PDB entry 3RMZ | X-ray diffraction, 1.72 A resolution | chains D and F of the 6 polymer chains in the assembly

# Chain D (and F)
Molecule: Methylamine dehydrogenase heavy chain
Organism: Paracoccus denitrificans
Notes: EC 1.4.99.3; chain F of this document is another copy of the same molecule, construct and numbering; everything in this record applies to it too
UniProtKB: A1BB97 (A1BB97_PARDP); residues 1-386 here correspond to UniProt positions 32-417 (UniProt number = residue number + 31)
Sequence (386 residues; numbered 1 to 386; the number before each row is that of its first residue):
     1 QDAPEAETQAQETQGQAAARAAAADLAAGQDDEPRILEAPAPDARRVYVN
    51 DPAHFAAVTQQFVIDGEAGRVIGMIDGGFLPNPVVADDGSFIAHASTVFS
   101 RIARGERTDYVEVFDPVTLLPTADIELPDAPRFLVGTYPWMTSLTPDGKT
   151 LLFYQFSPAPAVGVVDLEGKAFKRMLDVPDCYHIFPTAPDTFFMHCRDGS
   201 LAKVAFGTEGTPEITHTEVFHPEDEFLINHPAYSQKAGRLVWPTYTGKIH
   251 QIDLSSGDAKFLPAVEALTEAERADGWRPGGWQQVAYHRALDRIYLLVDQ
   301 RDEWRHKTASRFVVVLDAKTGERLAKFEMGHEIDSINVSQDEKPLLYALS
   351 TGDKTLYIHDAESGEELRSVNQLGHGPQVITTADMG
Not modelled in the structure: 1-10
Disulfide bonds: C181-C196

# How chain D and chain F interact
Pairs across the interface - 27 pairs, chain D then chain F:
  V58(D) with V58(F), hydrophobic; I102(F), hydrophobic
  D76(D) with A103(F)
  G77(D) with I102(F)
  G78(D) with I102(F)
  V98(D) with S100(F); R101(F); I102(F), hydrophobic
  S100(D) with V98(F)
  R101(D) with V98(F); Y110(F); D124(F), salt bridge
  I102(D) with V58(F), hydrophobic; D76(F); G77(F); G78(F); V98(F), hydrophobic; Y110(F)
  A103(D) with D76(F)
  R104(D) with E112(F), salt bridge; P121(F)
  Y110(D) with R101(F); I102(F)
  E112(D) with R104(F), salt bridge
  P121(D) with R104(F)
  D124(D) with R101(F), salt bridge
  H375(D) with H375(F)
Also at the interface, not in a pair above, chain D (17 interface residues in all): T108, F114
Also at the interface, not in a pair above, chain F (17 interface residues in all): T108, F114

# Overview
The chain D/chain F interface involves 17 residues from each chain; the contacts include 4 salt bridges. Among
the polar pairs are R101(D)-D124(F) and R104(D)-E112(F).
Both chains are Methylamine dehydrogenase heavy chain (Paracoccus denitrificans). Entry 3RMZ (Crystal
Structure of the W199F-MauG/pre-Methylamine Dehydrogenase Complex) was determined by X-ray diffraction
together with 3RLM and 3RN0 from the same study.
